Entry 5LGD (X-ray diffraction, 2.07 A resolution); this record covers chains A and B.

# Chain A
Name: Platelet glycoprotein 4
From: Homo sapiens
UniProt: P16671 (CD36_HUMAN); numbering as in UniProt (aligned over 1-472)
Chain sequence (472 residues; numbered 1 to 472; the number before each row is that of its first residue):
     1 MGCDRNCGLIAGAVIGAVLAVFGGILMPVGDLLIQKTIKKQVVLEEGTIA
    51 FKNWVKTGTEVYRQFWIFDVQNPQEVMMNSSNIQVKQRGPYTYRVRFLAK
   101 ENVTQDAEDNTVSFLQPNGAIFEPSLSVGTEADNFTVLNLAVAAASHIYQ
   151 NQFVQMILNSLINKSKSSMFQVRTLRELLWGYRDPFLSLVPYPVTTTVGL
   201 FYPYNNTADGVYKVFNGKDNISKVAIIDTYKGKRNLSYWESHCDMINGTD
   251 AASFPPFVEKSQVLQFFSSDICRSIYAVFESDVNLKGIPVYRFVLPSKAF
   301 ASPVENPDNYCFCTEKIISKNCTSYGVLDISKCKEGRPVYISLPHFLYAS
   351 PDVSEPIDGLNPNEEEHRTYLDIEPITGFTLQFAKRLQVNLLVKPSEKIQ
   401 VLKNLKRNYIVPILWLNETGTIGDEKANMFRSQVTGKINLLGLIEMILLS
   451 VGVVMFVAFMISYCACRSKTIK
Not modelled in the structure: 1-34, 435-472
Disulfide bonds: C243-C311, C272-C333, C313-C322
Covalently attached groups: N-acetylglucosamine (NAG) linked to N79, N102, N134, N205, N220, N235, N247, N321, N417
What the authors report for this chain:
  - mutagenesis - F153A: abolished binding to oxLDL
  - binding site for palmitic acid: T195

# Chain B
Name: PfEMP1 variant 1 of strain MC
From: Plasmodium falciparum
UniProt: Q25733 (Q25733_PLAFA); numbering as in UniProt (aligned over 576-754)
Chain sequence (179 residues; each row starts with the number of its first residue):
   576 EDKIMSYNAFFWMWVHDMLIDSIKWRDEHGRCINKDKGKTCIKGCNKKCI
   626 SFQKWVEQKKTEWGKIKDHFRKQKDIPKDWTHDDFLQTLLMKDLLLEIIQ
   676 DTYGDANEIKRIEALLEQAGVGGIDFAALAGLYTKGFVAEKDTTIDKLLQ
   726 HEQKEADKCLKTHTDDTCPPQEDRSVARS
Not modelled in the structure: 698-715, 745-754
Construct notes: conflict S626 (Cys in Q25733)
Disulfide bonds: C607-C620, C616-C743, C624-C734

# Interface between chain A and chain B
Contacting residue pairs (33; chain A residue first):
  N151(A) with Q648(B), hydrogen bond; D650(B), hydrogen bond; F660(B)
  Q152(A) with N583(B)
  F153(A) with Y582(B), hydrophobic; N583(B); F586(B), hydrophobic; W587(B); F645(B), hydrophobic; Q648(B); F660(B), hydrophobic; L664(B), hydrophobic
  V154(A) with P652(B); F660(B), hydrophobic
  M156(A) with N583(B); W587(B), hydrogen bond; L669(B); I673(B), hydrophobic
  I157(A) with W655(B), hydrophobic; F660(B), hydrophobic; T663(B); L664(B), hydrophobic; L669(B), hydrophobic
  S160(A) with L669(B); E672(B), hydrogen bond
  P191(A) with W655(B); T663(B)
  Y192(A) with P652(B), hydrophobic; W655(B), hydrophobic
  P193(A) with K653(B); D654(B)
  K398(A) with N583(B)
  Q400(A) with D676(B)
Interface residues without a listed pair, chain A (14 interface residues in all): Y149, N159
The authors on this interface:
  - pairs named by the authors: Y582(B)-F153(A) (hydrophobic contact), F586(B)-F153(A) (hydrophobic contact), F645(B)-F153(A) (hydrophobic contact), L664(B)-F153(A) (hydrophobic contact)
  - interface residues, chain A: F153(A)
  - interface residues, chain B: K647(B), D650(B), D668(B), E672(B)

# Summary
Chain A and chain B form an interface of 14 and 18 residues respectively, with 4 hydrogen bonds. Polar pairs
include N151(A)-Q648(B), N151(A)-D650(B) and M156(A)-W587(B). The authors report hydrophobic contacts between
Y582(B) and F153(A), F586(B) and F153(A) and F645(B) and F153(A) among others. The paper reports a binding
site for palmitic acid at T195(A); F153A of chain A abolishes binding to oxLDL.
Chain A is Platelet glycoprotein 4 (Homo sapiens) and chain B is PfEMP1 variant 1 of strain MC (Plasmodium
falciparum); the structure, The CIDRa domain from MCvar1 PfEMP1 bound to CD36, was determined by X-ray
diffraction.
